Entry 9CRU (electron microscopy, 3.89 A resolution); this record covers chains G and L of the 11 polymer chains in the assembly.

Chain G:
Name: Alpha-soluble NSF attachment protein
Source organism: Saccharomyces cerevisiae
UniProt: P32602 (SEC17_YEAST); numbering as in UniProt (aligned over 1-292)
Sequence (293 residues; each row starts with the number of its first residue; numbering starts at 0):
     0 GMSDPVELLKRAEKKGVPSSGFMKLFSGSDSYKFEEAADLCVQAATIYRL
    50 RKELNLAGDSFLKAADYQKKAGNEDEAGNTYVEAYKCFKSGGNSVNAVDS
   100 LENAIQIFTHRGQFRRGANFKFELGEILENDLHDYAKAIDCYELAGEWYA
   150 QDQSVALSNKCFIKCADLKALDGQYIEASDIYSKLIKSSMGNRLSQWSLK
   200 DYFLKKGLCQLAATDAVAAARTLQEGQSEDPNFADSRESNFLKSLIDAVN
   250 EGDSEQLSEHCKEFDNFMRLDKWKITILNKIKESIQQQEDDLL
Disordered / not traced: 0
Sequence notes: expression tag (0)
UniProt features mapped onto this chain:
  - modified residue: Ser2 (N-acetylserine)
  - cross-link: Lys261 (Glycyl lysine isopeptide (Lys-Gly) (interchain with G-Cter in ubiquitin))

Chain L:
Name: Protein transport protein SEC9
Source organism: Saccharomyces cerevisiae
UniProt: P40357 (SEC9_YEAST); residue numbers follow UniProt; this construct covers 433-650
Sequence (222 residues; each row starts with the number of its first residue):
   429 GASHIKFTKQSSVASTRNTLKMAQDAERAGMNTLGMLGHQSEQLNNVEGN
   479 LDLMKVQNKVADEKVAELKKLNRSILAVHVSNPFNSKRRRREREEQLKNR
   529 KIEEKLMREQTSQQLSQSTQRIEGAMNANNNISEVRERYQRKNVLEKAKR
   579 YQFENDEEDDEMELEIDRNLDQIQQVSNRLKKMALTTGKELDSQQKRLNN
   629 IEESTDDLDINLHMNTNRLAGI
Disordered / not traced: 429-432, 500-588
Sequence notes: expression tag (429-432)

How chain G and chain L interact:
Contacting residue pairs - 17 pairs, chain G then chain L:
  Arg114(G) with Asn474(L), hydrogen bond; Asn478(L)
  Gln152(G) with Glu470(L)
  Ser153(G) with Glu470(L), hydrogen bond
  Val154(G) with Glu470(L), hydrogen bond (backbone-side chain)
  Ala155(G) with His467(L); Glu470(L)
  Leu156(G) with His467(L)
  Lys159(G) with Gly463(L), hydrogen bond (side chain-backbone); Met464(L)
  Leu193(G) with Thr614(L)
  Trp196(G) with Glu455(L); Met459(L), hydrogen bond; Arg607(L); Met611(L), hydrophobic
  Phe266(G) with Gln452(L), hydrogen bond (backbone-side chain)
  Arg268(G) with Lys449(L)
Interface residues without a listed pair, chain G (13 interface residues in all): Arg192, Arg236
Interface residues without a listed pair, chain L (18 interface residues in all): Asp453, Leu462, Gly466, Gln600, Gln603

Overview:
13 residues of chain G face 18 of chain L across their interface, with 6 hydrogen bonds. Among the polar pairs
are Arg114(G)-Asn474(L), Ser153(G)-Glu470(L) and Val154(G)-Glu470(L).
Chain G is Alpha-soluble NSF attachment protein and chain L is Protein transport protein SEC9, both from
Saccharomyces cerevisiae; the structure, Y20S (Sec18-Sec17-Sec9-Sso1-Snc1) EDTA - Class 1, was determined by
electron microscopy together with 9CRX, 9N22, 9NG2, 9NLU, 9NLW, 9NLY, 9NLZ and 9NM1 from the same study.
